PDB entry 6L7P | electron microscopy, 3.60 A resolution | chains E and G of the 18 polymer chains in the assembly

Chain E:
Molecule: NAD(P)H-quinone oxidoreductase subunit 4L
From: Thermosynechococcus elongatus BP-1
Notes: EC 7.1.1.-; fragment: NdhE
UniProt: Q8DL29 (Q8DL29_THEEB); numbering as in UniProt (aligned over 1-101)
Sequence (101 residues; each row starts with the number of its first residue):
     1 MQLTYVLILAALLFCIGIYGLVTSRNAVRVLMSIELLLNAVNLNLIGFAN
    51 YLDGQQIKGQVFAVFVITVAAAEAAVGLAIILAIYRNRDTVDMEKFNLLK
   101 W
Ligand contacts: Digitonin (AJP): Leu-12, Cys-15, Ile-16, Tyr-19

Chain G:
Molecule: NADH-quinone oxidoreductase subunit J
From: Thermosynechococcus elongatus BP-1
Notes: EC 7.1.1.-; fragment: NdhG
UniProt: Q8DL30 (Q8DL30_THEEB); residue numbers follow UniProt; this construct covers 1-200
Sequence (200 residues; each row starts with the number of its first residue):
     1 MDLATLTQTITFFALAAAVIIAALGVVLLDNVVYSAFLLGGVFLSIAGLY
    51 ILMNADFVSAAQILIYVGAVNVLILFAIMLVNKRETYTPVPGRWLRQGGA
   101 AVVSLGVFALLTKMILQTPWQLSSVPPTPDSITTIGQHFFSDFLLPFELA
   151 SVLLLMALIGAVVLARRELVLEPEPILGEEVVPPLELPERPREPVALSEK
Disordered / not traced: 1, 193-200
Ligand contacts:
  - Digitonin (AJP), molecule 1: Leu-3, Leu-6, Thr-7, Ile-10, Thr-11
  - Digitonin (AJP), molecule 2: Leu-6, Thr-9, Ile-10, Phe-13, Ala-14
  - Digitonin (AJP), molecule 3: Leu-24, Leu-28, Trp-94, Ala-101, Ser-104, Leu-105, Phe-108
  - Digitonin (AJP), molecule 4: Tyr-34, Phe-37, Leu-38, Gly-40, Gly-41, Leu-44
  - Digitonin (AJP), molecule 5: Phe-108, Ala-109, Thr-112, Lys-113, Leu-116, Gln-117

Chain E / chain G interface:
Contacting residue pairs (87; chain E residue first):
  Met-1(E) with Thr-9(G); Leu-52(G), hydrophobic; Met-53(G), hydrophobic
  Thr-4(E) with Ile-115(G)
  Tyr-5(E) with Phe-12(G), hydrophobic
  Leu-7(E) with Ile-115(G), hydrophobic; Trp-120(G), hydrophobic
  Leu-9(E) with Val-19(G), hydrophobic; Ile-20(G), hydrophobic; Leu-49(G), hydrophobic
  Ala-11(E) with Leu-111(G), hydrophobic
  Leu-12(E) with Ile-20(G), hydrophobic; Phe-108(G), hydrophobic
  Leu-13(E) with Val-19(G), hydrophobic; Ala-23(G), hydrophobic
  Cys-15(E) with Ser-104(G); Val-107(G), hydrophobic; Phe-108(G)
  Ile-16(E) with Ala-23(G)
  Tyr-19(E) with Ala-100(G), hydrophobic
  Gly-20(E) with Val-27(G)
  Val-22(E) with Arg-96(G); Ala-100(G), hydrophobic
  Arg-25(E) with Tyr-87(G)
  Asn-26(E) with Val-32(G); Tyr-87(G)
  Arg-29(E) with Leu-29(G), hydrogen bond (side chain-backbone); Asp-30(G); Asn-31(G), hydrogen bond (side chain-backbone); Val-32(G)
  Met-32(E) with Leu-39(G)
  Leu-36(E) with Leu-39(G), hydrophobic; Val-42(G), hydrophobic
  Asn-39(E) with Phe-43(G); Ile-46(G); Tyr-50(G); Gln-62(G); Tyr-66(G)
  Asn-42(E) with Tyr-50(G)
  Leu-43(E) with Ile-46(G), hydrophobic; Leu-49(G), hydrophobic; Tyr-50(G), hydrogen bond (backbone-side chain)
  Ile-46(E) with Tyr-50(G), hydrophobic; Met-53(G), hydrophobic
  Gly-47(E) with Met-53(G)
  Asn-50(E) with Met-53(G), hydrogen bond; Asn-54(G), hydrogen bond
  Tyr-51(E) with Ser-123(G)
  Leu-52(E) with Gln-121(G); Ser-123(G)
  Gln-55(E) with Pro-126(G); Thr-128(G)
  Ile-57(E) with Thr-134(G); His-138(G)
  Lys-58(E) with Phe-143(G)
  Gln-60(E) with Val-58(G); Ser-131(G), hydrogen bond
  Val-61(E) with Ile-135(G), hydrophobic; Phe-143(G), hydrophobic
  Val-64(E) with Val-58(G), hydrophobic
  Phe-65(E) with Phe-139(G), hydrophobic; Pro-146(G); Phe-147(G); Ala-150(G), hydrophobic
  Ile-67(E) with Gln-62(G); Ile-65(G), hydrophobic; Tyr-66(G), hydrogen bond (backbone-side chain)
  Thr-68(E) with Leu-154(G)
  Ala-70(E) with Tyr-66(G)
  Ala-71(E) with Val-70(G), hydrophobic
  Ala-72(E) with Leu-154(G), hydrophobic
  Val-76(E) with Ala-157(G), hydrophobic
  Leu-78(E) with Leu-73(G); Ala-77(G), hydrophobic
  Ile-80(E) with Leu-164(G), hydrophobic
  Leu-82(E) with Leu-80(G), hydrophobic; Val-81(G), hydrophobic
  Tyr-85(E) with Val-81(G), hydrophobic; Lys-83(G)
  Arg-86(E) with Arg-166(G), hydrogen bond (side chain-backbone); Arg-167(G)
  Thr-90(E) with Glu-85(G)
  Val-91(E) with Glu-85(G)
  Asp-92(E) with Glu-85(G); Tyr-87(G)
  Glu-94(E) with Thr-88(G); Val-90(G)
Other interface residues (no listed pair), chain E (61 interface residues in all): Leu-3, Val-6, Ile-8, Ile-18, Thr-23, Val-28, Glu-35, Phe-48, Gln-56, Ala-63, Val-66, Val-69, Ala-79
Other interface residues (no listed pair), chain G (72 interface residues in all): Gln-8, Ala-16, Val-26, Ser-35, Ala-36, Ile-74, Ile-78, Gln-97, Leu-116, Leu-122, Val-125, Leu-153, Ala-161

Summary:
61 residues of chain E and 72 residues of chain G are in contact; the contacts include 8 hydrogen bonds. Among
the polar pairs are Arg-29(E)/Leu-29(G), Arg-29(E)/Asn-31(G) and Leu-43(E)/Tyr-50(G). One Digitonin molecule
is bound between chain E and chain G.
Chain E is NAD(P)H-quinone oxidoreductase subunit 4L and chain G is NADH-quinone oxidoreductase subunit J,
both from Thermosynechococcus elongatus BP-1; the structure, cryo-EM structure of cyanobacteria NDH-1LdelV
complex, was determined by electron microscopy.
